Entry 6R94 (electron microscopy, 3.50 A resolution); this record covers chains I and A of the 10 polymer chains in the assembly.

== Chain I ==
Molecule: Human alpha-satellite DNA
Sequence (147 nucleotides; numbered 1 to 145; the number before each row is that of its first residue):
     1 ATCAATATCCACCTGCAGATTCTACCAAAAGTGTATTTGGAAACTGCTCC
    51 ATCAAAAGGCATGTTCAGCTGGTTCAGCTGAACATGCCTTTTGATGG
    97 XA
    98 XGCAGTTTCCAAATACACTTTTGGTAGAATCTGCAGGTGGATATTGAT
Modified residues: 3DR (1',2'-dideoxyribofuranose-5'-phosphate) at position 97; 3DR (1',2'-dideoxyribofuranose-5'-phosphate) at position 98

== Chain A ==
Molecule: Histone H3.1
Source organism: Homo sapiens
UniProtKB: P68431 (H31_HUMAN); numbering as in UniProt (aligned over 1-136)
Amino-acid sequence (139 residues; numbered -2 to 136; the number before each row is that of its first residue; numbers below 1 keep their minus sign (Gly-2 is residue -2)):
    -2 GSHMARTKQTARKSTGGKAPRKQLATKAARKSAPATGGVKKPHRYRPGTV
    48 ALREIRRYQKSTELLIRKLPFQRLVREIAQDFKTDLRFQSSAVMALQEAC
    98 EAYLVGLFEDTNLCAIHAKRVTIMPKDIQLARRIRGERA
Not modelled in the structure: -2 to 35
Construct notes: expression tag (-2 to 0)
UniProt features mapped onto this chain:
  - modified residue: Arg3 (Asymmetric dimethylarginine), Thr4 (Phosphothreonine), Lys5 (Allysine), Gln6 (5-glutamyl dopamine), Thr7 (Phosphothreonine), Arg9 (Citrulline), Lys10 (N6,N6,N6-trimethyllysine), Ser11 (ADP-ribosylserine), Thr12 (Phosphothreonine), Lys15 (N6-(2-hydroxyisobutyryl)lysine), Arg18 (Asymmetric dimethylarginine), Lys19 (N6-(2-hydroxyisobutyryl)lysine), Lys24 (N6-(2-hydroxyisobutyryl)lysine), Arg27 (Citrulline), Lys28 (N6,N6,N6-trimethyllysine), Ser29 (ADP-ribosylserine), Lys37 (N6,N6,N6-trimethyllysine), Lys38 (N6-methyllysine), Tyr42 (Phosphotyrosine), Lys57 (N6,N6,N6-trimethyllysine) and 8 more in UniProt
  - lipidation: Lys19 (N6-decanoyllysine)

== How chain I and chain A interact ==
Contacting residue pairs (24; chain I residue first):
  DC49(I) - Arg84(A)  sugar contact
  DC49(I) - Phe85(A)  phosphate contact
  DC49(I) - Gln86(A)  phosphate contact
  DC50(I) - Arg73(A)  salt bridge to the phosphate
  DC50(I) - Arg84(A)  phosphate contact
  DC50(I) - Phe85(A)  hydrogen bond to the phosphate
  DG59(I) - Arg64(A)  hydrogen bond to the phosphate
  DC60(I) - Arg64(A)  salt bridge to the phosphate
  DT65(I) - Arg41(A)  hydrogen bond to the base
  DC66(I) - Arg41(A)  sugar contact
  DG68(I) - Arg43(A)  salt bridge to the phosphate
  DT70(I) - Arg117(A)  phosphate contact
  DT70(I) - Val118(A)  hydrogen bond to the phosphate
  DT70(I) - Thr119(A)  phosphate contact
  DG71(I) - Arg117(A)  phosphate contact
  DG71(I) - Met121(A)  phosphate contact
  DT142(I) - Tyr42(A)  sugar contact
  DT142(I) - Thr46(A)  phosphate contact
  DT142(I) - Arg50(A)  sugar contact
  DG143(I) - Tyr42(A)  sugar contact
  DG143(I) - Arg43(A)  phosphate contact
  DG143(I) - Thr46(A)  phosphate contact
  DA144(I) - Arg41(A)  phosphate contact
  DA144(I) - Arg43(A)  salt bridge to the phosphate
Other interface residues (no listed pair), chain I (15 interface residues in all): DA67, DC69, DT141
Other interface residues (no listed pair), chain A (18 interface residues in all): His40, Pro44, Leu83, Lys116

== Overview ==
15 residues of chain I and 18 residues of chain A are in contact; the contacts include 4 hydrogen bonds and 4
salt bridges. Among the polar pairs are DT65(I)-Arg41(A), DC50(I)-Phe85(A) and DG59(I)-Arg64(A).
Here chain I is Human alpha-satellite DNA and chain A is Histone H3.1 (Homo sapiens). Entry 6R94 (Cryo-EM
structure of NCP_THF2(-3)) was determined by electron microscopy (same publication as 6R8Y, 6R8Z, 6R90, 6R91,
6R92 and 6R93).
